6QPI - chains A and B; structure by electron microscopy, 3.30 A resolution.

Chain A (and B):
Name: Anoctamin-6
Organism: Mus musculus
Notes: chain B of this document is another copy of the same molecule, construct and numbering; everything in this record applies to it too
UniProtKB: Q6P9J9 (ANO6_MOUSE); residues 1-911 here = UniProt positions 1-911
Chain sequence (911 residues; numbered 1 to 911; the number before each row is that of its first residue):
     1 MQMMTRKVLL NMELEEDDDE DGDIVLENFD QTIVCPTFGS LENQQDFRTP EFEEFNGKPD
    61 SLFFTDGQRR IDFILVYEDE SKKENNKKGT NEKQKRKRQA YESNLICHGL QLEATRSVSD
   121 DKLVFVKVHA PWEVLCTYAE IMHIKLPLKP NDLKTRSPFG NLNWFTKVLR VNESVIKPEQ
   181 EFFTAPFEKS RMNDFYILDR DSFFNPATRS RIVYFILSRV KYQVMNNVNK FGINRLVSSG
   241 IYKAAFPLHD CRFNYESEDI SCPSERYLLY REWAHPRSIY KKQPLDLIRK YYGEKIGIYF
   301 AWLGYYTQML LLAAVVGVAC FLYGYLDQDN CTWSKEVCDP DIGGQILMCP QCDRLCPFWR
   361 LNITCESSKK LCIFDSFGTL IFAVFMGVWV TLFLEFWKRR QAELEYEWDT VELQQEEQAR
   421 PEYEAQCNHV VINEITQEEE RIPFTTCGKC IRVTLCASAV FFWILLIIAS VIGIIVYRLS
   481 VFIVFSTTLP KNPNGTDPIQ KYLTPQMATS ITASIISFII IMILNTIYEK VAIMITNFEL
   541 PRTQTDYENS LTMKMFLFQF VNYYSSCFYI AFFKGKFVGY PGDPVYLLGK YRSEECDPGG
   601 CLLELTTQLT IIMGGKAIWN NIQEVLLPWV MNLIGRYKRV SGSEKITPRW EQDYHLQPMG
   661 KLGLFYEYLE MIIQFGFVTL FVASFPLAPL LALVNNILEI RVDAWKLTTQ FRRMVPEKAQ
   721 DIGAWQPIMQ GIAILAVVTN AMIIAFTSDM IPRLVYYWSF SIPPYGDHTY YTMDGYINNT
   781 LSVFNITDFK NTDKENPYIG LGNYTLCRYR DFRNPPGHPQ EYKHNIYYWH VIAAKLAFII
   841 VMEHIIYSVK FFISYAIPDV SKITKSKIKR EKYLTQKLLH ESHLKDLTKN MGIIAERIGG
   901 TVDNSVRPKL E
Disordered / not traced: 1-294, 324-376, 406-454, 474-510, 533-555, 576-603, 628-664, 706-725, 751-828, 851-911
Swiss-Prot annotation at these positions:
  - binding site (Ca(2+)): Glu624, Glu667, Glu670
  - glycosylation (N-linked (GlcNAc...) asparagine): Asn330, Asn362, Asn494, Asn778, Asn785, Asn803
  - mutagenesis: Lys370 (K370A: No effect on lipid scramblase activity), Asp409 (D409G: Increased speed of phospholipid scrambling; D409G: Reduced channel activity and sensitivity to Ca(2+)), Arg478 (R478A: Decreased lipid scramblase and ion channel activity. Requires lower calcium levels for activation of ion channel activity), Phe518 (F518A: Increased speed of phospholipid scrambling. Constitutive scramblase activity at basal cytosolic calcium levels; when associated with A-563 and A-612 ...), Ile521 (I521A: Does not induce a constitutive phospholipid scramblase activity; I521K/E: Induces a constitutive phospholipid scramblase activity), Met522 (M522K: Induces a constitutive phospholipid scramblase activity), Thr526 (T526K: Induces a constitutive phospholipid scramblase activity), Gln559 (Q559K: Moderately decreased sensitivity to activation by calcium; Q559K: Slower channel activation. Increased permeability to chloride ions), Tyr563 (Y563A: Increased speed of phospholipid scrambling. Requires lower calcium levels for activation of scramblase and ion channel activity ...), Ile611 (I611K: Induces a constitutive phospholipid scramblase activity), Ile612 (I612A: Increased speed of phospholipid scrambling. Constitutive scramblase activity at basal cytosolic calcium levels; when associated with A-518 and A-563 ...), Gly615 (G615A: Requires lower calcium levels for activation of scramblase and ion channel activity), 4 further mutagenesis entries in UniProt

Chain A / chain B interface:
Contacting residue pairs (1; chain A residue first):
  Ala833(A) - Ala833(B)  hydrophobic
Interface residues without a listed pair, chain A (3 interface residues in all): Trp829, Leu836
Interface residues without a listed pair, chain B (3 interface residues in all): Trp829, Leu836

Summary:
The chain A/chain B interface involves 3 residues from each chain. UniProt lists 3 Ca2+-binding residues and
16 mutagenesis sites on chain A.
Chain A and chain B are both Anoctamin-6 (Mus musculus); the structure, Cryo-EM structure of calcium-free
mTMEM16F lipid scramblase in nanodisc, was determined by electron microscopy (same publication as 6QP6, 6QPB
and 6QPC).
